Entry 7Q3L (electron microscopy, 2.21 A resolution); this record covers chains 2 and A of the 9 polymer chains in the assembly.

== Chain 2 ==
Molecule: U2 snRNA
Organism: Homo sapiens
Sequence (188 nucleotides; row label = number of the first residue in the row):
     1 AUCGCUUCUCGGCCUUUUGGCUAAGAUCAAGUGUAGUAUCUGUUCUUAUC
    51 AGUUUAAUAUCUGAUACGUCCUCUAUCCGAGGACAAUAUAUUAAAUGGAU
   101 UUUUGGAGCAGGGAGAUGGAAUAGGAGCUUGCUCCGUCCACUCCACGCAU
   151 CGACCUGGUAUUGCAGUACCUCCAGGAACGGUGCACCC
Disordered / not traced: 1-24, 46, 67-188

== Chain A ==
Protein: Splicing factor 3B subunit 1
Organism: Homo sapiens
UniProtKB: O75533 (SF3B1_HUMAN); numbering as in UniProt (aligned over 1-1304)
Chain sequence (1304 residues; row label = number of the first residue in the row):
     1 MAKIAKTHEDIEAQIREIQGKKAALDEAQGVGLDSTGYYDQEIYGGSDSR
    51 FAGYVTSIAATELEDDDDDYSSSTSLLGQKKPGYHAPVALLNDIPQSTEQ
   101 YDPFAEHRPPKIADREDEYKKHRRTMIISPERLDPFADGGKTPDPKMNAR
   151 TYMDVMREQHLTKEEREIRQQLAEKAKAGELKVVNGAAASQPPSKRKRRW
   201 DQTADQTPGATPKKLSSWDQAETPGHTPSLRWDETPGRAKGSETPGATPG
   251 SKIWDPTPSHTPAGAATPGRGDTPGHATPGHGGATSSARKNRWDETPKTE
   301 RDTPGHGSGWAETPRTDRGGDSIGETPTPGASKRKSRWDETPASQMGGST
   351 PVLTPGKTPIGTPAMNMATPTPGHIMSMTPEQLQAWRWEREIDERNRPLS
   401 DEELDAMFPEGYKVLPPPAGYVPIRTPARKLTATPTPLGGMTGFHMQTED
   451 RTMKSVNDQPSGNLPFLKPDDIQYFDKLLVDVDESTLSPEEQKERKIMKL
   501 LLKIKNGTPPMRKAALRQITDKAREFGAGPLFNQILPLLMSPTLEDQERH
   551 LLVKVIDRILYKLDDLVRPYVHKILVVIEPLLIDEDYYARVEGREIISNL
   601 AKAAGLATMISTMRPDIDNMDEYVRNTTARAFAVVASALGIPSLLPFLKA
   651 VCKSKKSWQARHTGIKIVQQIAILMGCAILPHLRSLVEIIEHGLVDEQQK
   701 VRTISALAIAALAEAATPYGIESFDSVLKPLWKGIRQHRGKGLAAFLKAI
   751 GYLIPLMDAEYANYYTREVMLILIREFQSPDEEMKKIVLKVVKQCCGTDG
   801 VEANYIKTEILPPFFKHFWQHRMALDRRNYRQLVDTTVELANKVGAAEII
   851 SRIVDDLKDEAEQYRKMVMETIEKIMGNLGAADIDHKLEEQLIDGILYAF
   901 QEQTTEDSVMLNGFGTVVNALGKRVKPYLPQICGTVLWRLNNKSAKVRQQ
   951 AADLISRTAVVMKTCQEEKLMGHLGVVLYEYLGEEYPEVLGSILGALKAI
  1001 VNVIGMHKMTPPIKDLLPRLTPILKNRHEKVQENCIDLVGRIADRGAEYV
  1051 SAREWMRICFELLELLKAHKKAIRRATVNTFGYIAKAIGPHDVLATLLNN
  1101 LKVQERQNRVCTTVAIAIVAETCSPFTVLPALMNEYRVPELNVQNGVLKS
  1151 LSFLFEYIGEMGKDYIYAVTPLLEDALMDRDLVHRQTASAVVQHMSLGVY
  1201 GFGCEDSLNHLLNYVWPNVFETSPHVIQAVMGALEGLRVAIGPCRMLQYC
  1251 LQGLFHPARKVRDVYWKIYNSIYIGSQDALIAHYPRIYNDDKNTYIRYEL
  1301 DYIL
Disordered / not traced: 1-490
Swiss-Prot annotation at these positions:
  - region: Gly529 to Arg568 (Interaction with SF3B14), Gln547 to His550 (Interaction with PHF5A), Glu1156, Tyr1157 (Interaction with PHF5A)
  - site: Pro469 (Interaction with RNA), Tyr587 (Interaction with RNA), Glu592 (Interaction with PHF5A), Lys602 (Interaction with SF3B3), Cys677 (Interaction with SF3B3), Cys1035 (Interaction with RNA), Tyr1049 (Interaction with RNA), Leu1141 (Interaction with RNA), Glu1205 (Interaction with SF3B3)
  - modified residue: Thr125 (Phosphothreonine), Ser129 (Phosphoserine), Lys141 (N6-acetyllysine), Thr142 (Phosphothreonine), Arg157 (Citrulline), Ser194 (Phosphoserine), Thr203 (Phosphothreonine), Thr207 (Phosphothreonine), Thr211 (Phosphothreonine), Lys214 (N6-acetyllysine), Thr223 (Phosphothreonine), Thr227 (Phosphothreonine), Ser229 (Phosphoserine), Thr235 (Phosphothreonine), Thr244 (Phosphothreonine), Thr248 (Phosphothreonine), Thr257 (Phosphothreonine), Thr261 (Phosphothreonine), Thr267 (Phosphothreonine), Thr273 (Phosphothreonine) and 22 more in UniProt
  - cross-link (Glycyl lysine isopeptide (Lys-Gly)): Lys214 (interchain with G-Cter in SUMO2), Lys413 (interchain with G-Cter in SUMO1), Lys430 (interchain with G-Cter in SUMO2)
  - mutagenesis: Trp200 (W200A: Abolishes interaction with RBM39; when associated with A-218; A-232; A-254; A-293; A-310 and A-338), Trp218 (W218A: Abolishes interaction with RBM39; when associated with A-200; A-232; A-254; A-293; A-310 and A-338), Thr223 (T223A: No effect on interaction with PPP1R8), Thr227 (T227A: No effect on interaction with PPP1R8), Trp232 (W232A: Abolishes interaction with RBM39; when associated with A-200; A-218; A-254; A-293; A-310 and A-338), Thr235 (T235A: No effect on interaction with PPP1R8), Thr244 (T244A: Slight inhibition of interaction with PPP1R8), Thr248 (T248A: Slight inhibition of interaction with PPP1R8), Trp254 (W254A: Abolishes interaction with RBM39; when associated with A-200; A-218; A-232; A-293; A-310 and A-338), Thr257 (T257A: No effect on interaction with PPP1R8), Thr261 (T261A: Slight inhibition of interaction with PPP1R8), Thr267 (T267A: No effect on interaction with PPP1R8), 9 further mutagenesis entries in UniProt

== Chain 2 / chain A interface ==
Pairs across the interface - 5 pairs, chain 2 then chain A:
  A35(2) - Arg1106(A)  base contact
  G36(2) - His1225(A)  hydrogen bond to the base
  A56(2) - Pro1257(A)  sugar contact
  A56(2) - Ala1258(A)  hydrogen bond to the sugar
  A56(2) - Arg1259(A)  hydrogen bond to the phosphate
Also at the interface, not in a pair above, chain 2 (4 interface residues in all): U37
Also at the interface, not in a pair above, chain A (7 interface residues in all): Pro1224, Lys1260

== Summary ==
4 residues of chain 2 and 7 residues of chain A are in contact, with 3 hydrogen bonds. Polar contacts include
G36(2)-His1225(A), A56(2)-Ala1258(A) and A56(2)-Arg1259(A). UniProt lists 21 mutagenesis sites on chain A.
Chain 2 is U2 snRNA and chain A is Splicing factor 3B subunit 1, both from Homo sapiens; the structure, Human
17S U2 snRNP 5' domain, was determined by electron microscopy, deposited together with 7Q4O and 7Q4P.
